7ZYU - chains A and B; structure by X-ray diffraction, 2.43 A resolution.

# Chain A
Name: Histone deacetylase 6
From: Homo sapiens
Notes: EC 3.5.1.98, 3.5.1.-
UniProtKB: Q9UBN7 (HDAC6_HUMAN); residue numbers follow UniProt; this construct covers 1108-1215
Sequence (110 residues; numbered 1106 to 1215; the number before each row is that of its first residue):
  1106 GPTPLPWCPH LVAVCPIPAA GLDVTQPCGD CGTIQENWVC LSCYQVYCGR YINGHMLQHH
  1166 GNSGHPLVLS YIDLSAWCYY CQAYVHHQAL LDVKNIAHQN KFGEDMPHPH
Not modelled in the structure: 1213-1215
Disulfides: Cys-1120 forms a disulfide with the same residue of a neighbouring copy of this chain
Sequence notes: expression tag (1106-1107)
Ion coordination: Zn2+ site 1: Cys-1113, His-1115, Cys-1183, Cys-1186; Zn2+ site 2: Cys-1133, Cys-1153, His-1160; Zn2+ site 3: Cys-1145, Cys-1148, His-1164, His-1170
From the paper describing this entry:
  - conformationally variable residues (side-chain flip): Arg-1155, Tyr-1156
  - mutagenesis - W1182A: abolished binding to Ub

# Chain B
Name: Designed Ankyrin repeat protein F10
From: synthetic construct
Sequence (162 residues; row label = number of the first residue in the row):
     1 GSDLGKKLLE AARAGQDDEV RILMANGADV NANDRNGVTP LHLAADKGHL EIVEVLLKTG
    61 ADVNAIDIMG ATPLHLAAAH GHLEIVEVLL KAGADVNAMD HKGFTPLHLA AWRGHLEIVE
   121 VLLKHGADVN AQDKFGKTPF DLAIDNGNED IAEVLQKAAK LN
Not modelled in the structure: 1-2

# Chain A / chain B interface
Residue-residue contacts (27; chain A residue first):
  Thr-1108(A) / Lys-134(B)
  Glu-1141(A) / Trp-112(B)  hydrogen bond
  Arg-1155(A) / Asp-67(B)  salt bridge
  Arg-1155(A) / Leu-76(B)
  Tyr-1156(A) / Ala-71(B)
  Tyr-1156(A) / His-75(B)
  Tyr-1156(A) / Leu-76(B)  hydrophobic
  Tyr-1156(A) / His-80(B)  hydrogen bond (backbone-side chain)
  Tyr-1156(A) / Asp-100(B)  hydrogen bond
  Tyr-1156(A) / Leu-109(B)
  Tyr-1156(A) / Arg-113(B)  hydrogen bond (backbone-side chain)
  Ile-1157(A) / His-80(B)
  Asn-1158(A) / Lys-47(B)  hydrogen bond
  Leu-1162(A) / Asn-36(B)  hydrogen bond (backbone-side chain)
  Gln-1163(A) / Arg-13(B)
  Gly-1166(A) / Asn-36(B)
  Asp-1178(A) / Phe-135(B)
  Ser-1180(A) / Phe-135(B)
  Trp-1182(A) / Met-69(B)
  Trp-1182(A) / His-101(B)
  Trp-1182(A) / Lys-102(B)
  Tyr-1184(A) / Ile-68(B)
  Tyr-1184(A) / Met-69(B)  hydrophobic
  Gln-1187(A) / Ile-68(B)  hydrogen bond (side chain-backbone)
  Gln-1187(A) / His-101(B)  hydrogen bond
  Tyr-1189(A) / Lys-102(B)
  Tyr-1189(A) / Phe-135(B)
Interface residues without a listed pair, chain A (16 interface residues in all): His-1165
Interface residues without a listed pair, chain B (20 interface residues in all): Val-38, Ala-79
From the paper, about this interface:
  - specific contacts: Trp-1182(A)/Met-69(B) (hydrophobic contact)
  - interface residues, chain A: Arg-1155(A)
  - interface residues, chain B: Lys-47(B), Asp-67(B), Asp-100(B), Arg-113(B)
  - hot spots on chain B (mutagenesis) - K47A/D67A/D100A/R113A: abolished binding to Histone deacetylase 6 (chain A)

# Summary
Chain A and chain B form an interface of 16 and 20 residues respectively, with 8 hydrogen bonds and 1 salt
bridge. Polar contacts include Arg-1155(A)/Asp-67(B), Glu-1141(A)/Trp-112(B) and Tyr-1156(A)/His-80(B). The
authors report a hydrophobic contact between Trp-1182(A) and Met-69(B). The paper reports that W1182A of chain
A abolishes binding to Ub; interface residues Arg-1155(A) and Lys-47(B) among others.
Here chain A is Histone deacetylase 6 (Homo sapiens) and chain B is Designed Ankyrin repeat protein F10
(synthetic construct). Entry 7ZYU (HDAC6 ZnF domain inhibitor - DARPin (Designed Ankyrin repeat protein) F10)
was determined by X-ray diffraction.
